4TZL - chains A and C; structure by X-ray diffraction, 2.54 A resolution.

# Chain A
Protein: Protein HTP-2
From: Caenorhabditis elegans
UniProtKB: Q95XC8 (Q95XC8_CAEEL); residue numbers follow UniProt; this construct covers 1-253
Chain sequence (253 residues; numbered 1 to 253; the number before each row is that of its first residue):
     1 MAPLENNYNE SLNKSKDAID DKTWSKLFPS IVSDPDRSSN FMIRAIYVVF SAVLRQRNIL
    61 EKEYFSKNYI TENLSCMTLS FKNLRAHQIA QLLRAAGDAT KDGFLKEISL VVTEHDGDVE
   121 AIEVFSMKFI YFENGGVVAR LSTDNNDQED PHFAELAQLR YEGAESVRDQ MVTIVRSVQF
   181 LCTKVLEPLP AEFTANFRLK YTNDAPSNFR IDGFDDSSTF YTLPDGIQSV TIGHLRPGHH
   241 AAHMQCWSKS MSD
Disordered / not traced: 1-16, 142-148, 252-253

# Chain C
Protein: C. elegans HIM-3 closure motif
From: Caenorhabditis elegans
Chain sequence (20 residues; numbered 272 to 291; the number before each row is that of its first residue):
   272 SNARDSPYGL SQGITKKNKD
Disordered / not traced: 272, 287-291

# Chain A / chain C interface
Residue-residue contacts (46):
  Leu60(A) - Ile285(C)  hydrophobic
  Arg85(A) - Ile285(C)
  Gln88(A) - Gln283(C)
  Ile89(A) - Ile285(C)  hydrophobic
  Leu92(A) - Ser282(C)
  Phe193(A) - Ile285(C)
  Phe193(A) - Thr286(C)
  Thr194(A) - Ile285(C)
  Thr194(A) - Thr286(C)  hydrogen bond
  Ala195(A) - Gly284(C)
  Ala195(A) - Ile285(C)  hydrogen bond (backbone-backbone)
  Asn196(A) - Leu281(C)
  Asn196(A) - Ser282(C)  hydrogen bond (side chain-backbone)
  Asn196(A) - Gln283(C)
  Asn196(A) - Gly284(C)
  Phe197(A) - Leu281(C)
  Phe197(A) - Ser282(C)  hydrogen bond (backbone-backbone)
  Arg198(A) - Gly280(C)
  Leu199(A) - Tyr279(C)
  Leu199(A) - Gly280(C)  hydrogen bond (backbone-backbone)
  Lys200(A) - Pro278(C)
  Lys200(A) - Tyr279(C)
  Tyr201(A) - Arg275(C)
  Tyr201(A) - Pro278(C)  hydrogen bond (backbone-backbone)
  Pro206(A) - Arg275(C)  hydrogen bond (backbone-side chain)
  Ser207(A) - Ala274(C)
  Ser207(A) - Arg275(C)  hydrogen bond (backbone-backbone)
  Phe209(A) - Arg275(C)  hydrogen bond (backbone-side chain)
  Arg210(A) - Asn273(C)
  Arg210(A) - Ala274(C)  hydrogen bond (side chain-backbone)
  Arg210(A) - Arg275(C)
  Gly213(A) - Ser282(C)
  Phe214(A) - Gly280(C)
  Phe214(A) - Leu281(C)
  Phe214(A) - Ser282(C)
  Asp215(A) - Gly280(C)
  Asp215(A) - Leu281(C)  hydrogen bond (backbone-backbone)
  Asp216(A) - Arg275(C)
  Asp216(A) - Tyr279(C)
  Ser217(A) - Ser277(C)
  Ser217(A) - Tyr279(C)  hydrogen bond (backbone-backbone)
  Ser217(A) - Leu281(C)
  Ser218(A) - Ser277(C)
  Ser218(A) - Tyr279(C)
  Thr219(A) - Tyr279(C)
  Phe220(A) - Tyr279(C)
Also at the interface, not in a pair above, chain A (29 interface residues in all): Ile59, Asp116, Ala205

# In short
Chain A and chain C form an interface of 29 and 13 residues respectively; the contacts include 12 hydrogen
bonds. Among the polar pairs are Thr194(A)-Thr286(C), Asn196(A)-Ser282(C) and Pro206(A)-Arg275(C).
Here chain A is Protein HTP-2 and chain C is C. elegans HIM-3 closure motif, both from Caenorhabditis elegans.
Entry 4TZL (Structure of C. elegans HTP-2 bound to HIM-3 closure motif, P21 form) was determined by X-ray
diffraction (same publication as 4TZM, 4TZN, 4TZO, 4TZQ and 4TZS).
